9BVF - chain A; structure by X-ray diffraction, 1.82 A resolution.

[Chain A]
Name: Son of sevenless homolog 2
Organism: Homo sapiens
UniProtKB: Q07890 (SOS2_HUMAN); residues 566-1051 here correspond to UniProt positions 562-1047 (UniProt number = residue number - 4)
Sequence (514 residues; numbered -28 to 1051; 566 numbers in that range are skipped by the numbering (no residue carries them; nothing is unmodelled there); the number before each row is that of its first residue; numbers below 1 keep their minus sign (Met-28 is residue -28)):
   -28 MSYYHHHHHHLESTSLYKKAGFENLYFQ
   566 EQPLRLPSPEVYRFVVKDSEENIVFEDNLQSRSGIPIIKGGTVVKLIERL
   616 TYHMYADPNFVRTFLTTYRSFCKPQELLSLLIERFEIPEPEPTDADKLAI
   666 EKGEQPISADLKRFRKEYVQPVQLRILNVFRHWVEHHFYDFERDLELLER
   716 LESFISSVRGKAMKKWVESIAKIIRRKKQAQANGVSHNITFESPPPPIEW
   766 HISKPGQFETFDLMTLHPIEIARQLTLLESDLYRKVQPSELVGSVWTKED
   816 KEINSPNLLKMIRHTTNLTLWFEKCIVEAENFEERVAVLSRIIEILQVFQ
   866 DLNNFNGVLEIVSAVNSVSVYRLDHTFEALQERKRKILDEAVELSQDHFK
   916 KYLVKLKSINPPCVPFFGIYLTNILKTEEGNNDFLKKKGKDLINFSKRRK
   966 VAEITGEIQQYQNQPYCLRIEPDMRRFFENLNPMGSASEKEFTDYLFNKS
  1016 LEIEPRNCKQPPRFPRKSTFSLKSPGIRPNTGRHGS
Disordered / not traced: -28, -22 to -5, 596-598, 663-671, 746-753, 1046-1051
Differences from the reference sequence: expression tag (-28 to -1)
Ligand contacts: A1ASX (4-({4-[(3S)-3-methyl-1,4-diazepan-1-yl]quinazolin-2-yl}amino)phenol): Val880, Asn881, Tyr886, Asp889, Phe892, Glu893, Arg900, Leu903, Asp904, Val907

[Summary]
Chain A binds compound A1ASX.
Chain A is Son of sevenless homolog 2 (Homo sapiens); the structure, Identification of multiple ligand
hotspots on SOS2, compound 6, was determined by X-ray diffraction together with 9BVE, 9BVI and 9GIN from the
same study.
